PDB entry 1S5I | X-ray diffraction, 2.70 A resolution | chains L and H

# Chain L
Molecule: Fab-fragment of monoclonal antibody
From: Mus musculus
Notes: antibody fragment or engineered binder
Sequence (219 residues; numbered 1 to 214 plus 5 insertion-coded residues; the number before each row is that of its first residue; a row labelled like 27A-27E holds insertion residues (27A, then the next letters in order)):
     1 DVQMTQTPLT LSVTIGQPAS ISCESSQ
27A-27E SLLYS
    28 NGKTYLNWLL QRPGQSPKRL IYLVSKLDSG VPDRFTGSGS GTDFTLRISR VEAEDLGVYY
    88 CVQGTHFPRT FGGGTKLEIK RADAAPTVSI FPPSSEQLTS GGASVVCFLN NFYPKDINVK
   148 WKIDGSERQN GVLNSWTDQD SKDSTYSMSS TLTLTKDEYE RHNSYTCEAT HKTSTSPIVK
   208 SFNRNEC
Disulfides: Cys23-Cys88, Cys134-Cys194

# Chain H
Molecule: Fab-fragment of monoclonal antibody
From: Mus musculus
UniProtKB: P01869 (IGH1M_MOUSE); the construct has insertions or renumbered stretches relative to UniProt, so the offset changes along the chain: 114-130 = UniProt 1-17; 133-154 = UniProt 18-39; 162-169 = UniProt 42-49; 171-180 = UniProt 50-59; 3 more segments
Sequence (220 residues; each row starts with the number of its first residue; note: 15 numbers in that range are skipped by the numbering (no residue carries them; nothing is unmodelled there); a row labelled like 82A-82C holds insertion residues (82A, then the next letters in order)):
     1 GVQLQESGPG LVKPSQSLSL TCTVTGYSIT SDYAW
   35A N
    36 WIRQFPGNKL EWMGYITYSG STGYNPSLKS RISITRDTSK NQFFLQL
82A-82C NSV
    83 TTEDTATYYC ASYDDYTW
  100A F
   101 TYWGQGTLVT VSAAKTTPPS VYPLAPGSAA
   133 QTNSMVTLGC LVKGYFPEPV TV
   156 TW
   162 NSGSLSSG
   171 VHTFPAVLQS
   183 DLYTLSSSVT VPSS
   199 PR
   202 PSETVTCNVA HPASSTKVDK KI
   226 VPRDC
Curated features (UniProtKB/Swiss-Prot):
  - region: Val226 to Cys230 (Hinge)
Disulfides: Cys22-Cys92, Cys142-Cys208

# Chain L / chain H interface
Residue-residue contacts (74; chain L residue first):
  Lys30(L) with Tyr98(H), hydrogen bond
  Tyr32(L) with Asp97(H)
  Asn34(L) with Asp97(H), hydrogen bond
  Gln38(L) with Gln39(H), hydrogen bond; Tyr91(H), hydrogen bond
  Ser43(L) with Tyr91(H); Gly104(H), hydrogen bond (side chain-backbone); Gln105(H), hydrogen bond (side chain-backbone)
  Pro44(L) with Tyr91(H); Trp103(H), hydrophobic
  Arg46(L) with Asp96(H), hydrogen bond (side chain-backbone); Thr99(H); Trp100(H), hydrogen bond (side chain-backbone); Phe100A(H); Thr101(H)
  Tyr49(L) with Tyr98(H); Thr99(H); Trp100(H)
  Leu50(L) with Asp97(H); Tyr98(H)
  Tyr87(L) with Gln39(H), hydrogen bond; Asn43(H), hydrogen bond (side chain-backbone); Leu45(H), hydrophobic
  Gly91(L) with Asp97(H)
  Phe94(L) with Trp47(H), hydrophobic; Tyr59(H); Pro61(H), hydrophobic
  Pro95(L) with Asn60(H)
  Arg96(L) with Trp47(H); Tyr95(H), hydrogen bond; Asp97(H), salt bridge
  Phe98(L) with Leu45(H), hydrophobic; Trp47(H)
  Ser116(L) with Thr139(H)
  Phe118(L) with Leu124(H); Ala125(H); Pro126(H); Thr139(H)
  Pro119(L) with Arg228(H), hydrogen bond (backbone-side chain)
  Pro120(L) with Arg228(H), hydrogen bond (backbone-side chain)
  Ser121(L) with Tyr122(H); Pro123(H)
  Glu123(L) with Val121(H); Tyr122(H); Lys221(H), salt bridge
  Gln124(L) with Tyr122(H)
  Ser131(L) with Leu143(H)
  Val133(L) with Leu124(H), hydrophobic
  Phe135(L) with Leu124(H), hydrophobic; Phe174(H), hydrophobic; Ser188(H); Ser190(H)
  Asn137(L) with His172(H); Phe174(H); Ser190(H), hydrogen bond
  Asn138(L) with His172(H), hydrogen bond
  Leu160(L) with Val177(H), hydrophobic; Gln179(H)
  Asn161(L) with Val177(H)
  Ser162(L) with Phe174(H); Pro175(H), hydrogen bond (side chain-backbone)
  Trp163(L) with Pro175(H)
  Thr164(L) with Phe174(H)
  Asp167(L) with His172(H), salt bridge
  Lys169(L) with Ser168(H), hydrogen bond (side chain-backbone)
  Ser174(L) with His172(H); Phe174(H)
  Met175(L) with Phe174(H)
  Ser176(L) with Phe174(H); Ser188(H), hydrogen bond
  Glu213(L) with Cys230(H)
  Cys214(L) with Gly127(H), hydrogen bond (side chain-backbone); Arg228(H); Cys230(H), disulfide
Other interface residues (no listed pair), chain L (45 interface residues in all): Leu36, Gln42, Asp55, Ser56, Val85, Ser127
Other interface residues (no listed pair), chain H (47 interface residues in all): Ile37, Glu46, Leu140, Gly141, Lys145, Thr186, Ser189, Asp229
Disulfides between the chains: Cys214(L)-Cys230(H)

# Overview
Chain L and chain H form an interface of 45 and 47 residues respectively; the contacts include 1 disulfide
bond, 19 hydrogen bonds and 3 salt bridges. Polar contacts include Arg96(L)-Asp97(H), Glu123(L)-Lys221(H) and
Asp167(L)-His172(H).
Chain L is Fab-fragment of monoclonal antibody and chain H is Fab-fragment of monoclonal antibody, both from
Mus musculus; the structure, Fab (LNKB-2) of monoclonal antibody to Human Interleukin-2, crystal structure,
was determined by X-ray diffraction.
